PDB entry 7EUT | X-ray diffraction, 2.50 A resolution | chain A

[Chain A]
Name: 2-oxoglutarate (2-OG)-dependent dioxygenase
Source organism: Cercospora sojina
Amino-acid sequence (333 residues; numbered 1 to 333; the number before each row is that of its first residue):
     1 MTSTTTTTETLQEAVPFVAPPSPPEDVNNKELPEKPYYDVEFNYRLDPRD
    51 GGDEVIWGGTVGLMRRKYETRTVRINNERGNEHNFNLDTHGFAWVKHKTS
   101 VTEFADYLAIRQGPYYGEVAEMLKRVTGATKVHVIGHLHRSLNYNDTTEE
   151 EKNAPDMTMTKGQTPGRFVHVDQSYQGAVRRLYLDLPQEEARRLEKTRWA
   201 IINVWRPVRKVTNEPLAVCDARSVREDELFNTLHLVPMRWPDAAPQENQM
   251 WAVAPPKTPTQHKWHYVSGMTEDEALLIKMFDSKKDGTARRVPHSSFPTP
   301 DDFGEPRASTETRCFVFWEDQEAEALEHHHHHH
Disordered / not traced: 1-33, 323-333
Bound ions: Cu ion: His170, Asp172, His294 (together with N-oxalylglycine)
Residues lining bound ligands: N-oxalylglycine (OGA): Arg140, Pro165, Gly166, His170, Asp172, Asn203, Trp205, Leu216, Met280, His294, Ser296, Arg307, Ser309, Glu311

[In short]
Bound to chain A: N-oxalylglycine. The Cu ion site is built by His170, Asp172 and His294.
Chain A is 2-oxoglutarate (2-OG)-dependent dioxygenase (Cercospora sojina); the structure, Crystal structures
of 2-oxoglutarate dependent dioxygenase (CTB9) in complex with N-oxalylglycine, was determined by X-ray
diffraction, deposited together with 7EUS and 7EUU.
